Entry 8XL8 (electron microscopy, 2.36 A resolution); this record covers chains D and J of the 12 polymer chains in the assembly.

# Chain D (and J)
Molecule: Methylcrotonoyl-CoA carboxylase beta chain, mitochondrial
Source organism: Homo sapiens
Notes: EC 6.4.1.4; chain J of this document is another copy of the same molecule, construct and numbering; everything in this record applies to it too
UniProtKB: Q9HCC0 (MCCB_HUMAN); residues 1-563 here = UniProt positions 1-563
Chain sequence (563 residues; each row starts with the number of its first residue):
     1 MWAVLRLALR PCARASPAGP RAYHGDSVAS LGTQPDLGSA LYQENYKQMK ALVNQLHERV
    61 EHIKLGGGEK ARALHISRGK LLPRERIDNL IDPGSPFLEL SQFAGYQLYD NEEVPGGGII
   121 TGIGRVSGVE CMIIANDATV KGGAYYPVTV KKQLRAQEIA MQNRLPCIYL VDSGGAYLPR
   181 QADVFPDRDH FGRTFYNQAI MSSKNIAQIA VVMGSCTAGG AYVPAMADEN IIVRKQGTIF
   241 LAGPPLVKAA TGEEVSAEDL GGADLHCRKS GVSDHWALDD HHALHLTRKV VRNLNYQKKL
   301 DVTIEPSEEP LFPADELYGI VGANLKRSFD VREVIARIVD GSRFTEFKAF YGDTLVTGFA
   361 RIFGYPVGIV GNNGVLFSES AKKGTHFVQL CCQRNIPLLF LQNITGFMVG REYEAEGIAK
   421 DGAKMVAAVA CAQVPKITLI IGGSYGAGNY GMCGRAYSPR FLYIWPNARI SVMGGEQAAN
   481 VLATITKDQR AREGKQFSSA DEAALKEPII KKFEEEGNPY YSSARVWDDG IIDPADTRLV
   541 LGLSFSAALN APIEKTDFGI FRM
Disordered / not traced: 1-22
Curated features (UniProtKB/Swiss-Prot):
  - region: Arg343 to Asn372 (Acyl-CoA binding)
  - modified residue: Lys70 (N6-acetyllysine), Lys141 (N6-succinyllysine), Lys495 (N6-acetyllysine), Lys511 (N6-acetyllysine)
  - natural variant: Ser39 (S39F: In MCC2D), Gly68 (G68V: In MCC2D; uncertain significance), Glu99 (E99Q: In MCC2D), Ser101 (S101F: In MCC2D), Gly105 (G105R: In MCC2D; uncertain significance), Gly118 (deletion: In MCC2D), Cys131 (C131F: In MCC2D), Thr139 (T139I: In MCC2D), Tyr146 (Y146N: In MCC2D), Lys152 (K152T: In MCC2D), Arg155 (R155Q: In MCC2D; R155W: In MCC2D), Asn163 (N163D: In MCC2D; uncertain significance), 42 further natural variant entries in UniProt
Reported in the primary citation:
  - catalytic residues: Ala447, Gly448 (citing earlier work)

# Chain D / chain J interface
Residue-residue contacts (139):
  Lys151(D) with Asp187(J), salt bridge
  Leu178(D) with Val472(J), hydrophobic; Lys512(J)
  Gln181(D) with Val472(J), hydrogen bond (side chain-backbone); Lys512(J); Phe513(J)
  Phe185(D) with Gly446(J); Tyr450(J); Ser471(J); Val472(J)
  Pro186(D) with Arg455(J); Trp527(J), hydrophobic
  Asp187(D) with Lys151(J), salt bridge; Arg455(J); Ala456(J); Trp527(J), hydrogen bond
  Arg188(D) with Asp189(J), salt bridge; Arg455(J); Ala456(J)
  Asp189(D) with Arg188(J), salt bridge
  Gly192(D) with Tyr450(J); Tyr457(J), hydrogen bond (backbone-side chain)
  Arg193(D) with Ala456(J), hydrogen bond (side chain-backbone); Ser458(J), hydrogen bond
  Phe195(D) with Tyr450(J), hydrophobic; Tyr457(J)
  Tyr196(D) with Ala430(J), hydrophobic; Tyr457(J)
  Ala199(D) with Ala427(J), hydrophobic; Ala430(J), hydrophobic; Cys431(J), hydrogen bond (backbone-side chain)
  Ile200(D) with Ala430(J)
  Ser202(D) with Gly559(J)
  Ser203(D) with Cys431(J); Asp557(J); Phe558(J); Gly559(J)
  Tyr222(D) with Phe407(J); Gly422(J); Val426(J), hydrophobic
  Ala225(D) with Ala423(J), hydrophobic; Arg562(J), hydrogen bond (backbone-side chain)
  Met226(D) with Ala423(J), hydrophobic; Val426(J), hydrophobic; Ala427(J), hydrophobic
  Ala227(D) with Arg562(J), hydrogen bond (backbone-side chain)
  Asp228(D) with Ile560(J)
  Asn230(D) with Arg562(J)
  Phe240(D) with Glu414(J)
  Leu241(D) with Phe407(J), hydrophobic; Glu414(J), hydrogen bond (backbone-side chain); Ile418(J); Ala419(J), hydrophobic
  Ala242(D) with Val409(J), hydrophobic; Glu414(J)
  Pro245(D) with Ile485(J), hydrophobic
  Leu246(D) with Val409(J), hydrophobic; Gln477(J); Val481(J), hydrophobic
  Val247(D) with Val409(J), hydrophobic
  Ala250(D) with Val409(J), hydrophobic
  Glu253(D) with Arg411(J), salt bridge
  Val255(D) with Arg411(J)
  Leu260(D) with Arg411(J); Glu414(J)
  Ser270(D) with Ala415(J)
  Gly271(D) with Lys420(J), hydrogen bond (backbone-side chain); Arg562(J)
  Val272(D) with Arg562(J), hydrogen bond (backbone-side chain)
  Asp274(D) with Arg562(J), salt bridge
  Phe407(D) with Tyr222(J); Leu241(J), hydrophobic
  Val409(D) with Ala242(J), hydrophobic; Leu246(J), hydrophobic; Val247(J), hydrophobic; Ala250(J), hydrophobic
  Arg411(D) with Glu253(J), salt bridge; Val255(J); Leu260(J)
  Glu414(D) with Phe240(J); Leu241(J), hydrogen bond (side chain-backbone); Ala242(J); Leu260(J)
  Ala415(D) with Ser270(J)
  Gly417(D) with Ser270(J)
  Ile418(D) with Leu241(J)
  Ala419(D) with Leu241(J), hydrophobic
  Lys420(D) with Ser270(J); Gly271(J), hydrogen bond (side chain-backbone)
  Gly422(D) with Tyr222(J)
  Ala423(D) with Ala225(J), hydrophobic; Met226(J), hydrophobic
  Val426(D) with Phe195(J), hydrophobic; Tyr222(J), hydrophobic; Met226(J), hydrophobic
  Ala427(D) with Ala199(J), hydrophobic; Met226(J), hydrophobic
  Ala430(D) with Tyr196(J), hydrophobic; Ala199(J), hydrophobic; Ile200(J)
  Cys431(D) with Ala199(J), hydrogen bond (side chain-backbone); Ser203(J)
  Gly446(D) with Phe185(J)
  Tyr450(D) with Phe185(J); Gly192(J); Phe195(J), hydrophobic
  Arg455(D) with Pro186(J); Asp187(J); Arg188(J)
  Ala456(D) with Asp187(J); Arg188(J); Arg193(J), hydrogen bond (backbone-side chain)
  Tyr457(D) with Gly192(J), hydrogen bond (side chain-backbone); Phe195(J); Tyr196(J)
  Ser458(D) with Arg193(J), hydrogen bond
  Ser471(D) with Phe185(J)
  Val472(D) with Leu178(J), hydrophobic; Gln181(J), hydrogen bond (backbone-side chain); Phe185(J)
  Gln477(D) with Leu246(J)
  Val481(D) with Leu246(J), hydrophobic
  Ile485(D) with Pro245(J), hydrophobic
  Lys512(D) with Leu178(J), hydrogen bond (side chain-backbone); Gln181(J)
  Phe513(D) with Gln181(J)
  Trp527(D) with Pro186(J), hydrophobic; Asp187(J), hydrogen bond
  Asp557(D) with Ser203(J)
  Phe558(D) with Ser203(J)
  Gly559(D) with Ser202(J); Ser203(J)
  Ile560(D) with Asp228(J)
  Arg562(D) with Ala225(J), hydrogen bond (side chain-backbone); Ala227(J), hydrogen bond (side chain-backbone); Asn230(J); Gly271(J); Val272(J), hydrogen bond (side chain-backbone); Asp274(J), salt bridge
Also at the interface, not in a pair above, chain D (91 interface residues in all): Glu158, Pro179, Ala182, Phe191, Ala218, Pro224, Glu229, Ala249, Asp259, Leu265, His266, Ser273, Gly410, Glu416, Ala447, Asn449, Ile470, Met473, Thr484, Glu516, Val526
Also at the interface, not in a pair above, chain J (91 interface residues in all): Glu158, Pro179, Ala182, Phe191, Ala218, Pro224, Glu229, Ala249, Asp259, Leu265, His266, Ser273, Gly410, Glu416, Gly417, Ala447, Asn449, Ile470, Met473, Thr484, Glu516, Val526

# Overview
Chain D and chain J each contribute 91 residues to their interface; the contacts include 23 hydrogen bonds and
8 salt bridges. Polar pairs include Lys151(D)-Asp187(J), Arg188(D)-Asp189(J) and Glu253(D)-Arg411(J). The
paper reports catalytic residues Ala447(D) and Gly448(D).
Chain D and chain J are both Methylcrotonoyl-CoA carboxylase beta chain, mitochondrial (Homo sapiens); the
structure, Structure of human 3-methylcrotonyl-CoA carboxylase in complex with propionyl-CoA (MCC-PCO), was
determined by electron microscopy together with 8XL3, 8XL4, 8XL5, 8XL6 and 8XL7 from the same study.
